Entry 4CA6 (X-ray diffraction, 1.91 A resolution); this record covers chain A.

[Chain A]
Protein: Angiotensin-converting enzyme N-domain
Organism: Homo sapiens
Notes: EC 3.4.15.1
Reference sequence: P12821 (ACE_HUMAN); residues 1-610 here correspond to UniProt positions 30-639 (UniProt number = residue number + 29)
Chain sequence (610 residues; numbered 1 to 610; the number before each row is that of its first residue):
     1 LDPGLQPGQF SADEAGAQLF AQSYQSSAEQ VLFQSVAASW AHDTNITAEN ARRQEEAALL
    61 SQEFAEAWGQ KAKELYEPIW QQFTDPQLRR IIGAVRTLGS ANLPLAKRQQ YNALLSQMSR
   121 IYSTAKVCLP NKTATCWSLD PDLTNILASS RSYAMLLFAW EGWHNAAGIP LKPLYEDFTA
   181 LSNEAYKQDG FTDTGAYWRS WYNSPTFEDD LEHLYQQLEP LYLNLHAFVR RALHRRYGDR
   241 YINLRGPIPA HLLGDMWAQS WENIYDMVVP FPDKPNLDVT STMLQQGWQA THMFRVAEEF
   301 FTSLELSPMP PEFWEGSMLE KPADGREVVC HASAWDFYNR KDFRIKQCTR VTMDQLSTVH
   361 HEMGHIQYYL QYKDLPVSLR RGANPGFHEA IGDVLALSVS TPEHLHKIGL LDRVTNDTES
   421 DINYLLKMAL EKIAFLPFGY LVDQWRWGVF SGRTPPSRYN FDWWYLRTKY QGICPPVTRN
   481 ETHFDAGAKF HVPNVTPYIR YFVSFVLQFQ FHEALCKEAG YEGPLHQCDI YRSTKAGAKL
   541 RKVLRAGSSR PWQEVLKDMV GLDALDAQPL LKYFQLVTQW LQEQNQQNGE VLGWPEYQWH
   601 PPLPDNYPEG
Not modelled in the structure: 130-131
Differences from the reference sequence: conflict Gln9 (Asn38 in P12821), Gln25 (Asn54 in P12821), Gln82 (Asn111 in P12821), Gln117 (Asn146 in P12821), Gln289 (Asn318 in P12821); engineered mutation Arg545 (Gln574 in P12821), Leu576 (Pro605 in P12821)
Disulfide bonds: Cys128-Cys136, Cys330-Cys348, Cys516-Cys528
Glycans and other covalent adducts: N-acetylglucosamine (NAG) linked to Asn45; glycan linked to Asn416, Asn480
Metal / ion sites: Zn2+: His361, His365, Glu389 (together with 3EF)
Ligand contacts: 3EF (N-{(2S)-3-[(S)-[(1R)-1-{[(benzyloxy)carbonyl]amino}-2-phenylethyl](hydroxy)phosphoryl]-2-[(3-phenyl-1,2-oxazol-5-yl)methyl]propanoyl}-L-tyrosine): Gln259, His331, Ala332, Ser333, Ala334, Asp354, Ser357, Thr358, His361, Glu362, His365, Tyr369, Pro385, His388, Glu389, Asp393, Glu431, Lys432, Phe435, Lys489, Phe490, His491, Thr496, Tyr498, Arg500, Tyr501, Phe505
Curated features (UniProtKB/Swiss-Prot):
  - active site: Glu362 (Proton acceptor 1), His491 (Proton donor 1)
  - binding site (chloride): Tyr202, Arg500
  - binding site (Zn(2+)): His361, His365, Glu389
  - site: Asn494 (Not glycosylated)
  - glycosylation (N-linked (GlcNAc...) asparagine): Asn45, Asn131, Asn416, Asn480
From the paper describing this entry:
  - binding site for 3EF: Gln259, His331, Ala334, Phe435, Lys489, His491, Tyr498, Tyr501, Phe505

[Overview]
Ligands of chain A: compound 3EF. N-acetylglucosamine is covalently linked to Asn45. The Zn2+ site is built by
His361, His365 and Glu389. UniProt lists active-site residues Glu362 and His491, chloride-binding residues
Tyr202 and Arg500 and 3 Zn2+-binding residues. The paper reports a binding site for 3EF at Gln259, His331 and
Ala334 among others.
Chain A is Angiotensin-converting enzyme N-domain (Homo sapiens); the structure, Human Angiotensin converting
enzyme N-domain in complex with a phosphinic tripeptide FI, was determined by X-ray diffraction together with
4CA5, 4CA7 and 4CA8 from the same study.
